Entry 8JP6 (electron microscopy, 3.29 A resolution); this record covers chains A and C of the 8 polymer chains in the assembly.

== Chain A ==
Name: Protein ERGIC-53
From: Homo sapiens
UniProtKB: P49257 (LMAN1_HUMAN); residue numbers follow UniProt; this construct covers 1-510
Amino-acid sequence (522 residues; each row starts with the number of its first residue):
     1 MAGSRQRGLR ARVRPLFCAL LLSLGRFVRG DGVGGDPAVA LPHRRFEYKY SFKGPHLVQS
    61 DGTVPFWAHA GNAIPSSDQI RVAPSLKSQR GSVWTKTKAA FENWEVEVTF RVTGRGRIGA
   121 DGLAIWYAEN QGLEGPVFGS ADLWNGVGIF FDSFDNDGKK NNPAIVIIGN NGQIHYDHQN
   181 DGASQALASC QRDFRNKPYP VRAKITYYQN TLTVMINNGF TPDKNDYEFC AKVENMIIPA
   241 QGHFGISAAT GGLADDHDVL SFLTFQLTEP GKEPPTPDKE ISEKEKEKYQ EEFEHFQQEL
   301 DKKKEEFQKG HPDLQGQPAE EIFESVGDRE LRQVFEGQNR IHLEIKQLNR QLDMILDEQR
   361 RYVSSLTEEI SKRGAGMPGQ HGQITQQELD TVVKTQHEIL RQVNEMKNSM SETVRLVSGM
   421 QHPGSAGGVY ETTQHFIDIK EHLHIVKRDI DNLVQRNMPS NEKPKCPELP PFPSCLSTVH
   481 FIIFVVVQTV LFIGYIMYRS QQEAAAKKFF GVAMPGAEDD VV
Not modelled in the structure: 1-41, 368-522
Differences from the reference sequence: expression tag (511-522)
UniProt features mapped onto this chain:
  - region: Arg-499 to Phe-510 (Mediates interaction with RAB3GAP1, RAB3GAP2 and UBXN6)
  - motif: Phe-509, Phe-510 (ER export motif)
  - binding site (a carbohydrate): Ser-88, Asp-121, Asn-156, His-178, Gly-251 to Leu-253
  - binding site (Ca(2+)): Asp-152, Phe-154, Asn-156, Asp-181
  - site: Gln-501 (Required for ER export)
  - modified residue: Ser-425 (Phosphoserine)
  - natural variant: Trp-67 (W67S: In F5F8D1)
Disulfide bonds: Cys-190/Cys-230
Ion coordination: Ca2+ site 1: Asp-152, Phe-154, Asn-156, Asp-181; Ca2+ site 2: Asp-155, Asp-157, Asn-161, Asn-162, Asp-181

== Chain C ==
Name: Multiple coagulation factor deficiency protein 2
From: Homo sapiens
UniProtKB: Q8NI22 (MCFD2_HUMAN); numbering as in UniProt (aligned over 27-146)
Amino-acid sequence (124 residues; each row starts with the number of its first residue):
    23 GSHMEEPAAS FSQPGSMGLD KNTVHDQEHI MEHLEGVINK PEAEMSPQEL QLHYFKMHDY
    83 DGNNLLDGLE LSTAITHVHK EEGSEQAPLM SEDELINIID GVLRDDDKNN DGYIDYAEFA
   143 KSLQ
Not modelled in the structure: 23-39, 103-107, 145-146
Differences from the reference sequence: expression tag (23-26)
UniProt features mapped onto this chain:
  - binding site (Ca(2+)): Asp-81, Asp-83, Asn-85, Glu-92, Asp-129, Asn-131, Asp-133, Tyr-135, Glu-140
  - modified residue: Ser-106 (Phosphoserine)
  - natural variant: Asp-81 (D81H: In F5F8D2), Asp-129 (D129E: In F5F8D2), Tyr-135 (Y135N: In F5F8D2), Ile-136 (I136T: In F5F8D2)
Ion coordination: Zn2+: His-51, His-55, His-99, His-101; Ca2+ site 1: Asp-81, Asp-83, Asn-85, Leu-87, Glu-92; Ca2+ site 2: Asp-129, Asn-131, Asp-133, Tyr-135, Glu-140

== Chain A / chain C interface ==
Residue-residue contacts - 60 pairs, chain A then chain C:
  His-43(A) / Asn-132(C)  hydrogen bond (side chain-backbone)
  Arg-44(A) / Asp-133(C)
  Arg-45(A) / Asn-132(C)
  Arg-45(A) / Asp-133(C)
  Arg-45(A) / Gly-134(C)
  Phe-46(A) / Asp-89(C)
  Phe-46(A) / Asp-133(C)  hydrogen bond (backbone-backbone)
  Phe-46(A) / Gly-134(C)
  Phe-46(A) / Tyr-135(C)  hydrophobic
  Tyr-48(A) / Gly-90(C)
  Tyr-48(A) / Leu-91(C)
  Tyr-48(A) / Ile-118(C)  hydrogen bond (side chain-backbone)
  Tyr-48(A) / Ile-121(C)
  Tyr-48(A) / Asp-122(C)  hydrogen bond
  Lys-49(A) / Ile-118(C)
  Ser-51(A) / Leu-91(C)
  Phe-52(A) / Leu-91(C)  hydrophobic
  Lys-53(A) / Asp-89(C)  salt bridge
  Lys-53(A) / Leu-91(C)
  Pro-55(A) / Tyr-82(C)
  His-56(A) / Tyr-82(C)
  His-56(A) / Thr-95(C)
  Gln-59(A) / Thr-98(C)
  Gln-59(A) / Leu-117(C)
  Ser-60(A) / Val-100(C)
  Ser-60(A) / Leu-111(C)
  Asp-61(A) / Leu-111(C)
  Pro-65(A) / Glu-114(C)
  Phe-66(A) / Glu-114(C)
  Phe-66(A) / Ile-118(C)  hydrophobic
  Lys-96(A) / Glu-114(C)  salt bridge
  Phe-265(A) / Tyr-135(C)
  Lys-279(A) / Lys-130(C)
  Ile-281(A) / Lys-143(C)
  Lys-286(A) / Ala-139(C)
  Tyr-289(A) / Tyr-138(C)
  Tyr-289(A) / Ala-142(C)
  Glu-292(A) / Gln-70(C)
  Glu-292(A) / Leu-74(C)
  Glu-292(A) / Tyr-138(C)
  Phe-293(A) / Leu-74(C)  hydrophobic
  Phe-293(A) / Phe-77(C)  hydrophobic
  Phe-293(A) / Asn-86(C)
  Phe-293(A) / Tyr-138(C)  hydrophobic
  Phe-296(A) / Glu-71(C)
  Phe-296(A) / Leu-74(C)
  Phe-296(A) / His-75(C)
  Phe-296(A) / Lys-78(C)
  Gln-297(A) / Lys-78(C)
  Gln-297(A) / Asn-86(C)  hydrogen bond
  Glu-299(A) / Glu-71(C)
  Leu-300(A) / His-75(C)
  Lys-303(A) / Ile-60(C)
  Lys-303(A) / Lys-62(C)
  Lys-304(A) / Val-59(C)  hydrogen bond (side chain-backbone)
  Lys-304(A) / Ile-60(C)
  Glu-306(A) / Lys-62(C)
  Phe-307(A) / Asn-61(C)
  Phe-307(A) / Lys-62(C)
  His-311(A) / Asn-61(C)
Also at the interface, not in a pair above, chain A (34 interface residues in all): Glu-280
Also at the interface, not in a pair above, chain C (38 interface residues in all): Glu-64, Asp-83, Glu-92, Leu-125, Asn-131

== Summary ==
Chain A and chain C form an interface of 34 and 38 residues respectively; the contacts include 6 hydrogen
bonds and 2 salt bridges. Polar contacts include Lys-53(A)/Asp-89(C), Lys-96(A)/Glu-114(C) and
His-43(A)/Asn-132(C).
Chain A is Protein ERGIC-53 and chain C is Multiple coagulation factor deficiency protein 2, both from Homo
sapiens; the structure, Cryo-EM structures of the head region of full-length ERGIC-53 with MCFD2 (Substate A),
was determined by electron microscopy together with 8JP4, 8JP5, 8JP7, 8JP8, 8JP9 and 8JPG from the same study.
